Entry 3R26 (X-ray diffraction, 1.70 A resolution); this record covers chain A.

[Chain A]
Name: Molybdate-binding periplasmic protein
Source organism: Escherichia coli
UniProt: P37329 (MODA_ECOLI); residues 1-233 here correspond to UniProt positions 25-257 (UniProt number = residue number + 24)
Amino-acid sequence (237 residues; row label = number of the first residue in the row; numbers below 1 keep their minus sign (Gly-3 is residue -3)):
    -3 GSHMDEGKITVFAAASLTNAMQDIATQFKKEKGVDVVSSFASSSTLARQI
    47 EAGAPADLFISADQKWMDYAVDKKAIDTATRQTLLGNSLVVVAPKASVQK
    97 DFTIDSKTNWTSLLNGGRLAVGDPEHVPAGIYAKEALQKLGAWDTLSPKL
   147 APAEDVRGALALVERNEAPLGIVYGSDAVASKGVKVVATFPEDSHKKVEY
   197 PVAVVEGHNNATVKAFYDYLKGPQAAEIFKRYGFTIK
Not modelled in the structure: -3 to 2
Sequence notes: expression tag (-3 to 0)
Residues lining bound ligands: perrhenate (REO): Ala10, Ala11, Ser12, Ala37, Ser38, Ser39, Ala58, Val123, Pro124, Ala125, Asp151, Val152, Tyr170

[In short]
Bound to chain A: perrhenate.
Chain A is Molybdate-binding periplasmic protein (Escherichia coli); the structure, Perrhenate Binding to
Molybdate Binding Protein, was determined by X-ray diffraction together with 3AXF from the same study.
